PDB entry 3VR4 | X-ray diffraction, 2.17 A resolution | chains C and F of the 8 polymer chains in the assembly

# Chain C
Molecule: V-type sodium ATPase catalytic subunit A
Organism: Enterococcus hirae
Notes: EC 3.6.3.15
UniProt: Q08636 (NTPA_ENTHR); residue numbers follow UniProt; this construct covers 1-593
Amino-acid sequence (600 residues; each row starts with the number of its first residue; numbers below 1 keep their minus sign (Gly-6 is residue -6)):
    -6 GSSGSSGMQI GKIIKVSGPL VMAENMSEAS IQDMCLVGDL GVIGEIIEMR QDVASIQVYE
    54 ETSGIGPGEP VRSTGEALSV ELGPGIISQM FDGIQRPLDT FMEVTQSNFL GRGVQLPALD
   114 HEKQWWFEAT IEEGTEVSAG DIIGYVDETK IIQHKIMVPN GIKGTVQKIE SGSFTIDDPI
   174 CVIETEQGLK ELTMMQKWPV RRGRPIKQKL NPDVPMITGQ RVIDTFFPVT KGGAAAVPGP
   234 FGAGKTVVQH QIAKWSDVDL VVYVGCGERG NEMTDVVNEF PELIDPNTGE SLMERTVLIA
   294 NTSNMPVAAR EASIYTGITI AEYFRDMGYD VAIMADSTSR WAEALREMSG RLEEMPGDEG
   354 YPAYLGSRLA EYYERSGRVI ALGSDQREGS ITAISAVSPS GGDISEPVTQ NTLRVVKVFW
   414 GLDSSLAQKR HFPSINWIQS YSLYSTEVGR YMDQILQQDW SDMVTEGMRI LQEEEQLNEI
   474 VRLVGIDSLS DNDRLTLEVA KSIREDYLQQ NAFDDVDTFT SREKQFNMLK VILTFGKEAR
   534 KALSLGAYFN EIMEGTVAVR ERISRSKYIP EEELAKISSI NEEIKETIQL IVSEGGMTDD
Unresolved in the structure: -6 to 0, 587-593
Modified / non-standard residues: Mse1, Mse15, Mse19, Mse27, Mse42, Mse83, Mse95, Mse150, Mse187, Mse188, Mse209, Mse266, Mse286, Mse298, Mse320, Mse327, Mse341, Mse348, Mse445, Mse456, Mse461, Mse521, Mse546 (selenomethionine; parent Met); Mse590 (selenomethionine)
Construct notes: expression tag (-6 to 0)
Curated features (UniProtKB/Swiss-Prot):
  - binding site (ATP): Gly232 to Thr239
Reported in the primary citation:
  - catalytic residues: Glu261 (citing earlier work)

# Chain F
Molecule: V-type sodium ATPase subunit B
Organism: Enterococcus hirae
Notes: EC 3.6.3.15
UniProt: Q08637 (NTPB_ENTHR); residue numbers follow UniProt; this construct covers 1-458
Amino-acid sequence (465 residues; numbered -6 to 458; the number before each row is that of its first residue; numbers below 1 keep their minus sign (Gly-6 is residue -6)):
    -6 GSSGSSGMIK EYRTIKEVVG PLMAVEKVSG VKYEELIEVR MQNGEIRRGQ VLEVQEDKAM
    54 VQIFEGTSGI NLKNSSVRFL GHPLQLGVSE DMIGRVFDGL GRPKDNGPEI LPEKYLDING
   114 EVINPIARDY PDEFIQTGIS AIDHLNTLVR GQKLPVFSGS GLPHKELAAQ IARQATVLDS
   174 SDDFAVVFAA IGITFEEAEF FMEDFRQTGA IDRSVMFMNL ANDPAIERIA TPRMALTAAE
   234 YLAYEKGMHV LVIMTDMTNY AEALREISAA RREVPGRRGY PGYLYTNLAT LFERAGRIRG
   294 LKGSVTQIPI LTMPEDDKTH PIPDLTGYIT EGQIILTREL YKSGIQPPID VLPSLSRLKD
   354 KGTGAGKTRE DHAATMNQLF AAYAQGKQAK ELAVVLGESA LSDIDKIYAK FAERFENEYV
   414 NQGFYTNRTI TETLDLGWEL LAMLPRTELK RIKDDLLDKY LPEGK
Unresolved in the structure: -6 to 0, 456-458
Modified / non-standard residues: Mse1, Mse16, Mse34, Mse53, Mse85, Mse195, Mse209, Mse211, Mse227, Mse241, Mse247, Mse250, Mse306, Mse369, Mse436 (selenomethionine; parent Met)
Construct notes: expression tag (-6 to 0)
Ligand contacts:
  - B3P (2-[3-(2-hydroxy-1,1-dihydroxymethyl-ethylamino)-propylamino]-2-hydroxymethyl-propane-1,3-diol), molecule 1: Glu83, Ile86, Asp176, Ala178, Arg206, Lys239, Mse241
  - B3P, molecule 2: Arg121, Asp122, Tyr123, Pro124, Asp125, Glu126, Arg290, Arg292

# Interface between chain C and chain F
Contacting residue pairs - 108 pairs, chain C then chain F:
  Ile7(C) with Gln48(F); Glu49(F), hydrogen bond (backbone-backbone)
  Lys8(C) with Glu46(F), salt bridge; Val47(F); Gln48(F)
  Val9(C) with Tyr26(F), hydrophobic; Glu46(F); Val47(F), hydrogen bond (backbone-backbone)
  Ser10(C) with Glu46(F), hydrogen bond
  Gly11(C) with Tyr26(F)
  Thr55(C) with Tyr26(F)
  Ser56(C) with Tyr26(F); Glu27(F), hydrogen bond
  Gly57(C) with Lys25(F); Tyr26(F), hydrogen bond (backbone-backbone)
  Ile58(C) with Lys25(F); Tyr26(F), hydrogen bond (backbone-backbone)
  Gly59(C) with Val24(F); Lys25(F)
  Pro60(C) with Val24(F); Val47(F); Glu49(F)
  Glu62(C) with Lys25(F), salt bridge
  Mse83(C) with Ile119(F)
  Leu91(C) with Asn117(F), hydrogen bond (backbone-side chain); Ile119(F), hydrophobic
  Asp92(C) with Ile119(F)
  Mse95(C) with Asn117(F); Ile119(F), hydrophobic; Ala120(F)
  Asn101(C) with Ile116(F); Asn117(F), hydrogen bond (backbone-backbone); Ala120(F); Ile291(F)
  Phe102(C) with Glu114(F); Val115(F); Ile116(F), hydrophobic; Ile291(F), hydrophobic
  Leu103(C) with Glu114(F); Val115(F), hydrogen bond (backbone-backbone); Asn117(F)
  Gly232(C) with Tyr321(F), hydrogen bond (backbone-side chain)
  Pro233(C) with Tyr321(F)
  Phe234(C) with Lys311(F); Asp317(F); Gly320(F); Tyr321(F), hydrogen bond (backbone-side chain); Gln326(F)
  Gly235(C) with Leu348(F)
  Thr239(C) with Arg350(F), hydrogen bond
  Gly260(C) with Tyr278(F), hydrogen bond (backbone-side chain)
  Glu261(C) with Tyr278(F)
  Arg262(C) with Glu286(F); Gly320(F), hydrogen bond (side chain-backbone); Tyr321(F), hydrogen bond (side chain-backbone); Ile322(F), hydrogen bond (side chain-backbone); Thr323(F), hydrogen bond (side chain-backbone); Arg350(F)
  Gly263(C) with Arg121(F); Glu286(F), hydrogen bond (backbone-side chain)
  Asn264(C) with Arg121(F); Tyr123(F); Pro124(F); Glu324(F), hydrogen bond
  Glu265(C) with Arg350(F), salt bridge
  Thr267(C) with Pro118(F), hydrogen bond (side chain-backbone); Arg121(F)
  Asp268(C) with Tyr123(F); Lys354(F), salt bridge
  Glu272(C) with Lys354(F), salt bridge
  Ser296(C) with Tyr278(F); Ala282(F); Glu286(F)
  Asn297(C) with Val115(F); Ala282(F); Thr283(F); Glu286(F)
  Mse298(C) with Val115(F), hydrophobic
  Val300(C) with Thr279(F)
  Arg303(C) with Tyr278(F); Thr279(F), hydrogen bond
  Arg333(C) with Tyr278(F); Tyr321(F)
  Glu336(C) with Tyr278(F)
  Arg339(C) with Gly275(F)
  Glu352(C) with Arg270(F)
  Ser391(C) with Tyr321(F)
  Pro392(C) with Tyr321(F), hydrogen bond (backbone-side chain)
  Ser393(C) with Arg270(F); Asp317(F)
  Gly394(C) with Asp317(F), hydrogen bond (backbone-side chain)
  Gln421(C) with Lys311(F); Leu345(F); Pro346(F)
  Lys422(C) with Ala377(F); Arg444(F), hydrogen bond (backbone-side chain)
  Arg423(C) with Val344(F); Leu345(F), hydrogen bond (side chain-backbone); Ser347(F), hydrogen bond (side chain-backbone); Asn370(F); Phe373(F); Arg444(F), hydrogen bond (backbone-side chain)
  Ile479(C) with Ala393(F)
  Gln502(C) with Arg444(F)
  Phe506(C) with Asp353(F)
  Asp507(C) with Lys446(F), salt bridge
  Arg558(C) with Asp447(F), salt bridge
  Tyr561(C) with Lys446(F)
Also at the interface, not in a pair above, chain C (71 interface residues in all): Phe94, Gly104, Mse266, Asn271, Thr295, Glu340, Gly343, Pro349, Ser417, His424, Val477, Gly478, Glu498, Val550, Glu554, Ser557
Also at the interface, not in a pair above, chain F (64 interface residues in all): Asp122, Asn139, Phe150, Tyr237, Arg264, Val267, Tyr276, Leu294, Thr312, Pro316, Ala374, Leu389, Ser395, Thr440, Lys443

# In short
Chain C and chain F form an interface of 71 and 64 residues respectively, with 27 hydrogen bonds and 7 salt
bridges. Polar pairs include Lys8(C)-Glu46(F), Glu62(C)-Lys25(F) and Glu265(C)-Arg350(F). Bound to chain F:
compound B3P. From UniProt: 8 ATP-binding residues on chain C. From the paper: the catalytic residue
Glu261(C).
Chain C is V-type sodium ATPase catalytic subunit A and chain F is V-type sodium ATPase subunit B, both from
Enterococcus hirae; the structure, Crystal structure of Enterococcus hirae V1-ATPase [eV1], was determined by
X-ray diffraction together with 3VR2, 3VR3 and 3VR5 from the same study.
